Entry 1GVU (X-ray diffraction, 0.94 A resolution); this record covers chains A and I.

== Chain A ==
Protein: Endothiapepsin
Organism: Endothia parasitica
Notes: EC 3.4.23.22
UniProtKB: P11838 (CARP_CRYPA); residues 1-330 here correspond to UniProt positions 90-419 (UniProt number = residue number + 89)
Chain sequence (329 residues; row label = number of the first residue in the row; note: 1 number in that range is skipped by the numbering (no residue carries it; nothing is unmodelled there)):
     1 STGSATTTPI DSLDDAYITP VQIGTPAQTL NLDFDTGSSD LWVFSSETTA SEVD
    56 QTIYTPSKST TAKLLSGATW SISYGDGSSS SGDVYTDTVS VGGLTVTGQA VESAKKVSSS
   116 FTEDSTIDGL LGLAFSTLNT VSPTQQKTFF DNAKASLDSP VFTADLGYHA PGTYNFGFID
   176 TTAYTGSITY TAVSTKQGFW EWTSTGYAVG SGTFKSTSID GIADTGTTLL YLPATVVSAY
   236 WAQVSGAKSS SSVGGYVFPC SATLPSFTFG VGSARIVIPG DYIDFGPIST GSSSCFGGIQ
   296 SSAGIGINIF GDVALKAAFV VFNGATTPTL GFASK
Modified positions: D54 ((3-amino-2,5-dioxo-1-pyrrolidinyl)acetic acid; SUI)
Cystine bridges: C255-C290
Glycans and other covalent adducts: covalent link D54-Q56
UniProt features mapped onto this chain:
  - active site: D35, S199

== Chain I ==
Protein: Inhibitor, H189
Chain sequence (10 residues; numbered 401 to 410; the number before each row is that of its first residue):
   401 PHPFHXVIHK
Not modelled in the structure: 401-402, 409-410
Modified positions: STA (statine) at position 406

== Interface between chain A and chain I ==
Pairs across the interface - 36 pairs, chain A then chain I:
  D15(A) - F404(I)
  A16(A) - F404(I)  hydrophobic
  D33(A) - STA_406(I)
  D35(A) - STA_406(I)
  G37(A) - STA_406(I)
  G37(A) - V407(I)  hydrogen bond (backbone-backbone)
  S38(A) - V407(I)
  I77(A) - V407(I)  hydrophobic
  S78(A) - V407(I)
  S78(A) - I408(I)  hydrogen bond (backbone-backbone)
  Y79(A) - H405(I)
  Y79(A) - STA_406(I)
  Y79(A) - V407(I)  hydrophobic
  Y79(A) - I408(I)
  G80(A) - H405(I)  hydrogen bond (backbone-backbone)
  G80(A) - STA_406(I)  hydrogen bond (backbone-backbone)
  G80(A) - I408(I)
  D81(A) - F404(I)
  D81(A) - H405(I)  hydrogen bond (side chain-backbone)
  D81(A) - STA_406(I)
  S83(A) - STA_406(I)
  D119(A) - F404(I)
  I122(A) - F404(I)  hydrophobic
  L133(A) - V407(I)  hydrophobic
  F194(A) - V407(I)
  D219(A) - STA_406(I)
  G221(A) - F404(I)
  G221(A) - H405(I)
  G221(A) - STA_406(I)  hydrogen bond (backbone-backbone)
  T222(A) - F404(I)
  T222(A) - H405(I)
  T222(A) - STA_406(I)
  T223(A) - P403(I)
  T223(A) - F404(I)  hydrogen bond (side chain-backbone)
  I300(A) - H405(I)
  I304(A) - H405(I)
Also at the interface, not in a pair above, chain A (25 interface residues in all): I10, L125, F280

== Summary ==
25 residues of chain A face 6 of chain I across their interface, with 7 hydrogen bonds. Among the polar pairs
are D81(A)-H405(I), T223(A)-F404(I) and G37(A)-V407(I). Curated annotation (UniProt) lists active-site
residues D35(A) and S199(A) on chain A.
Chain A is Endothiapepsin (Endothia parasitica) and chain I is Inhibitor, H189; the structure, Endothiapepsin
complex with H189, was determined by X-ray diffraction together with 1GVT, 1GVV, 1GVW and 1GVX from the same
study.
